Entry 4FAV (X-ray diffraction, 2.08 A resolution); this record covers chains D and E of the 6 polymer chains in the assembly.

# Chain D
Name: Methylamine dehydrogenase heavy chain
Source organism: Paracoccus denitrificans
Notes: EC 1.4.99.3
UniProt: A1BB97 (A1BB97_PARDP); residues 2-386 here correspond to UniProt positions 33-417 (UniProt number = residue number + 31)
Chain sequence (385 residues; numbered 2 to 386; the number before each row is that of its first residue):
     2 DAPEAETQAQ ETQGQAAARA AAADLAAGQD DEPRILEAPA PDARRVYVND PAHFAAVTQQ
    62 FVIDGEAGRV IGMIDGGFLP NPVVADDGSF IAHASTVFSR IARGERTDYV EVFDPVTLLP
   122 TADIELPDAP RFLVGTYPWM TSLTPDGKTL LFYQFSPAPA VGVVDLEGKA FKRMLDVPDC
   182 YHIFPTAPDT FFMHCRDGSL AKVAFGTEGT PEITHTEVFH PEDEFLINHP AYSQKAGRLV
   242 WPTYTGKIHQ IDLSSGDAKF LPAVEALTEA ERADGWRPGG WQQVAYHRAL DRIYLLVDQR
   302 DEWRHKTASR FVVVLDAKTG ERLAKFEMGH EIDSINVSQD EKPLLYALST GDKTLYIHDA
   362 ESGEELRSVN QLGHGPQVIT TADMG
Unresolved in the structure: 2-10
Cystine bridges: C181-C196

# Chain E
Name: Methylamine dehydrogenase light chain
Source organism: Paracoccus denitrificans
Notes: EC 1.4.9.1
UniProt: P22619 (DHML_PARDE); residues 1-131 here correspond to UniProt positions 58-188 (UniProt number = residue number + 57)
Chain sequence (137 residues; numbered 1 to 137; the number before each row is that of its first residue):
     1 ADAPAGTDPR AKWVPQDNDI QACDYWRHCS IDGNICDCSG GSLTNCPPGT KLATASWVAS
    61 CYNPTDGQSY LIAYRDCCGY NVSGRCPCLN TEGELPVYRP EFANDIIWCF GAEDDAMTYH
   121 CTISPIVGKA SHHHHHH
Unresolved in the structure: 1-6, 132-137
Sequence notes: expression tag (132-137)
Modified positions: W57 (7-hydroxy-l-tryptophan; 0AF)
Cystine bridges: C23-C88, C29-C61, C38-C86, C46-C77, C78-C109
Glycans and other covalent adducts: covalent link W57-W108

# How chain D and chain E interact
Residue-residue contacts - 69 pairs, chain D then chain E:
  Q14(D) - Q21(E)
  G15(D) - D19(E)
  G15(D) - I20(E)  hydrogen bond (backbone-backbone)
  G15(D) - Q21(E)
  Q16(D) - N18(E)
  Q16(D) - D19(E)
  A18(D) - I20(E)  hydrophobic
  A19(D) - N18(E)
  A19(D) - D19(E)
  A19(D) - I20(E)  hydrophobic
  R20(D) - D17(E)  salt bridge
  R20(D) - T65(E)
  A22(D) - R27(E)
  A22(D) - L43(E)  hydrophobic
  A23(D) - D17(E)
  L26(D) - N63(E)
  L26(D) - D66(E)
  L26(D) - Y70(E)
  L26(D) - I126(E)  hydrophobic
  D32(D) - N45(E)
  E33(D) - N45(E)
  P34(D) - T44(E)
  P34(D) - N45(E)
  P34(D) - L52(E)
  R35(D) - T44(E)
  R35(D) - N45(E)  hydrogen bond (backbone-side chain)
  R35(D) - C46(E)  hydrogen bond (backbone-backbone)
  R35(D) - L52(E)
  I36(D) - C46(E)  hydrophobic
  I36(D) - P47(E)
  I36(D) - T50(E)
  I36(D) - K51(E)
  I36(D) - L52(E)
  L37(D) - G40(E)
  L37(D) - G41(E)
  L37(D) - N45(E)
  L37(D) - C46(E)  hydrogen bond (backbone-backbone)
  L37(D) - P48(E)
  A39(D) - P48(E)
  V58(D) - N81(E)
  Q60(D) - V82(E)  hydrogen bond (side chain-backbone)
  Q60(D) - S83(E)
  R70(D) - Q21(E)
  R70(D) - D37(E)  salt bridge
  R70(D) - G41(E)  hydrogen bond (side chain-backbone)
  V71(D) - C38(E)
  V71(D) - S39(E)
  V71(D) - G40(E)  hydrogen bond (backbone-backbone)
  V71(D) - R85(E)
  I72(D) - G40(E)
  I72(D) - P48(E)
  G73(D) - S39(E)
  M74(D) - S39(E)
  M74(D) - Y80(E)  hydrogen bond (backbone-side chain)
  M74(D) - S83(E)
  M74(D) - H120(E)
  D76(D) - Y80(E)
  D76(D) - N81(E)  hydrogen bond (side chain-backbone)
  V117(D) - P48(E)
  T118(D) - P48(E)
  T118(D) - G49(E)  hydrogen bond (backbone-backbone)
  L119(D) - P48(E)  hydrophobic
  L119(D) - Y80(E)
  L120(D) - K51(E)
  V370(D) - R85(E)
  N371(D) - R85(E)  hydrogen bond (backbone-side chain)
  Q372(D) - R85(E)
  Q372(D) - C86(E)  hydrogen bond (side chain-backbone)
  Q372(D) - P87(E)
Other interface residues (no listed pair), chain D (36 interface residues in all): T13, E38, F62, I75, L373
Other interface residues (no listed pair), chain E (40 interface residues in all): Y25, W26, S42, R75, G84, I123

# In short
The interface between chain D and chain E involves 36 residues on one side and 40 on the other, with 12
hydrogen bonds and 2 salt bridges. Polar contacts include R20(D)-D17(E), R70(D)-D37(E) and R35(D)-N45(E).
Chain D is Methylamine dehydrogenase heavy chain and chain E is Methylamine dehydrogenase light chain, both
from Paracoccus denitrificans; the structure, Crystal Structure of WT MauG in Complex with Pre-Methylamine
Dehydrogenase Aged 50 Days, was determined by X-ray diffraction, deposited together with 4FA1, 4FA4, 4FA5,
4FA9, 4FAN and 4FB1.
